PDB entry 8JIS | electron microscopy, 2.46 A resolution | chains A and R of the 6 polymer chains in the assembly

Chain A:
Name: Guanine nucleotide-binding protein G(s) subunit alpha isoforms short
Source organism: Homo sapiens
Sequence (356 residues; each row starts with the number of its first residue):
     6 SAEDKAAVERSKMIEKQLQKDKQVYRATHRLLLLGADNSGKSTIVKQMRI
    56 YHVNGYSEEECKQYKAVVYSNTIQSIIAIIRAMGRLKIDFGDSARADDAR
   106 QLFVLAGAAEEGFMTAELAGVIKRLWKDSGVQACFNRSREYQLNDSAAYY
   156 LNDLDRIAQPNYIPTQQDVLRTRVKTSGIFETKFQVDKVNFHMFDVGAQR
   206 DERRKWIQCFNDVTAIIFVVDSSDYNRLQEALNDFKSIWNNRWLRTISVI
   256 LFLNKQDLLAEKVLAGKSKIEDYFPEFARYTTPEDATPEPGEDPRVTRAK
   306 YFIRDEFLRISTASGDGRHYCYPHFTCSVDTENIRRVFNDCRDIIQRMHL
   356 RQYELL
Not modelled in the structure: 54-171

Chain R:
Name: Glucagon-like peptide 1 receptor
Source organism: Homo sapiens
UniProtKB: P43220 (GLP1R_HUMAN); numbering as in UniProt (aligned over 30-423)
Sequence (394 residues; row label = number of the first residue in the row):
    30 VSLWETVQKWREYRRQCQRSLTEDPPPATDLFCNRTFDEYACWPDGEPGS
    80 FVNVSCPWYLPWASSVPQGHVYRFCTAEGLWLQKDNSSLPWRDLSECEES
   130 KRGERSSPEEQLLFLYIIYTVGYALSFSALVIASAILLGFRHLHCTRNYI
   180 HLNLFASFILRALSVFIKDAALKWMYSTAAQQHQWDGLLSYQDSLSCRLV
   230 FLLMQYCVAANYYWLLVEGVYLYTLLAFSVLSEQWIFRLYVSIGWGVPLL
   280 FVVPWGIVKYLYEDEGCWTRNSNMNYWLIIRLPILFAIGVNFLIFVRVIC
   330 IVVSKLKANLMCKTDIKCRLAKSTLTLIPLLGTHEVIFAFVMDEHARGTL
   380 RFIKLFTELSFTSFQGLMVAILYCFVNNEVQLEFRKSWERWRLE
Not modelled in the structure: 129-136
Cystine bridges: Cys-46/Cys-71, Cys-62/Cys-104, Cys-85/Cys-126, Cys-226/Cys-296

Interface between chain A and chain R:
Pairs across the interface (28):
  Gln-28(A) / Ser-261(R)
  Tyr-325(A) / Asn-338(R)  hydrogen bond
  Asp-348(A) / Lys-334(R)  salt bridge
  Gln-351(A) / Leu-255(R)  hydrogen bond (side chain-backbone)
  Gln-351(A) / Lys-334(R)  hydrogen bond
  Arg-352(A) / Lys-334(R)  hydrogen bond (side chain-backbone)
  Arg-352(A) / Asn-338(R)  hydrogen bond
  His-354(A) / Leu-254(R)
  Leu-355(A) / Ile-330(R)  hydrophobic
  Gln-357(A) / Arg-176(R)
  Tyr-358(A) / Arg-176(R)
  Tyr-358(A) / Glu-247(R)
  Tyr-358(A) / Tyr-250(R)
  Tyr-358(A) / Leu-251(R)  hydrophobic
  Tyr-358(A) / Leu-359(R)  hydrophobic
  Glu-359(A) / Arg-348(R)  hydrogen bond (backbone-side chain)
  Glu-359(A) / Asn-406(R)
  Glu-359(A) / Asn-407(R)  hydrogen bond
  Leu-360(A) / Val-327(R)  hydrophobic
  Leu-360(A) / Val-331(R)
  Leu-360(A) / Arg-348(R)
  Leu-360(A) / Ser-352(R)  hydrogen bond (backbone-side chain)
  Leu-360(A) / Thr-355(R)
  Leu-360(A) / Leu-356(R)  hydrophobic
  Leu-361(A) / Lys-334(R)
  Leu-361(A) / Leu-335(R)  hydrophobic
  Leu-361(A) / Asn-338(R)
  Leu-361(A) / Arg-348(R)
Other interface residues (no listed pair), chain A (13 interface residues in all): Arg-356
Other interface residues (no listed pair), chain R (24 interface residues in all): His-180, Ala-337, Tyr-402, Val-405

In short:
13 residues of chain A and 24 residues of chain R are in contact; the contacts include 8 hydrogen bonds and 1
salt bridge. Among the polar pairs are Asp-348(A)/Lys-334(R), Tyr-325(A)/Asn-338(R) and Gln-351(A)/Leu-255(R).
Chain A is Guanine nucleotide-binding protein G(s) subunit alpha isoforms short and chain R is Glucagon-like
peptide 1 receptor, both from Homo sapiens; the structure, Cryo-EM structure of the GLP-1R/GCGR dual agonist
peptide15-bound human GLP-1R-Gs complex, was determined by electron microscopy, deposited together with 8JIQ,
8JIU, 8JIP, 8JIR and 8JIT.
